PDB entry 9FK0 | electron microscopy, 3.22 A resolution | chains B and E of the 6 polymer chains in the assembly

# Chain B
Molecule: Envelope protein E
From: tick-borne encephalitis virus-European subtype
Reference sequence: chimeric construct of A0A7M3UFX3, P29837: residues 1-429 from A0A7M3UFX3 (A0A7M3UFX3_9FLAV) positions 281-709 (UniProt number = residue number + 280); residues 430-496 from P29837 positions 710-776 (UniProt number = residue number + 280)
Amino-acid sequence (496 residues; numbered 1 to 496; the number before each row is that of its first residue):
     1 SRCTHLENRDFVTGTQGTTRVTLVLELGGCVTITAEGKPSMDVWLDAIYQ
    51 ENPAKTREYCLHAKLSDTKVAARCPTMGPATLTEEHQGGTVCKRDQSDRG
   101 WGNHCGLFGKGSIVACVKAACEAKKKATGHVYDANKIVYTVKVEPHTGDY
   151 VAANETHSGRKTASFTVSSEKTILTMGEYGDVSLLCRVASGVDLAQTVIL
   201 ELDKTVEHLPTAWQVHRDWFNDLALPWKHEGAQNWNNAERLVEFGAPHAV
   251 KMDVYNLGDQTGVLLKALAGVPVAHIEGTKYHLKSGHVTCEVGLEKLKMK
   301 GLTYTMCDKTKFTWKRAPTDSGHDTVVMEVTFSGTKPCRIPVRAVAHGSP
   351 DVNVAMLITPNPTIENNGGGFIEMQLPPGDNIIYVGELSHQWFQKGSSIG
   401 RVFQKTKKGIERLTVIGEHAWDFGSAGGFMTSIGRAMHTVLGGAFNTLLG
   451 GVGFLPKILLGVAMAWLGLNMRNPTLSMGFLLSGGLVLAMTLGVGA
Covalently attached groups: N-acetylglucosamine (NAG) linked to Asn-154
Curated features (UniProtKB/Swiss-Prot):
  - site: Ala-496 (Cleavage)
Reported in the primary citation:
  - post-translational modification sites: Asn-154
  - binding site for N-acetylglucosamine: Asn-154

# Chain E
Molecule: Small envelope protein M
From: tick-borne encephalitis virus-European subtype
Reference sequence: A0A7M3UFX3 (A0A7M3UFX3_9FLAV); residues 1-75 here correspond to UniProt positions 206-280 (UniProt number = residue number + 205)
Amino-acid sequence (75 residues; each row starts with the number of its first residue):
     1 SVLIPSHAQGELTGRGHKWLEGDSLRTHLTRVEGWVWKNKLLALAMVTVV
    51 WLTLESVVTRVAVLVVLLCLAPVYA
Reported in the primary citation:
  - self-association interface (contacts with another copy of this molecule); pairs are residue here / residue on that copy: Glu-33/Lys-40 (salt bridge), Trp-37/Trp-37 (pi stacking)

# Chain B / chain E interface
Pairs across the interface - 50 pairs, chain B then chain E:
  Asn-8(B) with Arg-15(E)
  Glu-26(B) with Arg-15(E), salt bridge
  Leu-27(B) with Arg-15(E)
  Gly-28(B) with Arg-15(E)
  Thr-197(B) with Glu-11(E)
  Leu-209(B) with Trp-19(E), hydrophobic
  Pro-210(B) with Trp-19(E)
  Trp-213(B) with Trp-19(E)
  His-216(B) with His-7(E), hydrogen bond (backbone-side chain); Glu-11(E)
  Trp-219(B) with Pro-5(E), hydrogen bond (side chain-backbone); His-7(E)
  Leu-223(B) with Ile-4(E), hydrophobic
  Ala-224(B) with Val-2(E); Leu-3(E)
  Leu-225(B) with Ile-4(E), hydrophobic
  Arg-240(B) with Val-2(E)
  Leu-257(B) with Ser-1(E)
  Thr-261(B) with Val-2(E)
  Gly-262(B) with Ile-4(E)
  Val-263(B) with Ile-4(E)
  Leu-264(B) with Trp-19(E), hydrophobic
  Lys-266(B) with Ser-6(E)
  Ala-267(B) with Pro-5(E); Ser-6(E); His-7(E), hydrogen bond (backbone-backbone)
  Leu-268(B) with Trp-19(E)
  Ala-269(B) with Gln-9(E), hydrogen bond (backbone-side chain)
  Gly-270(B) with Lys-18(E)
  Val-271(B) with His-7(E); Lys-18(E); Trp-19(E)
  Pro-272(B) with His-17(E); Lys-18(E)
  Val-273(B) with His-17(E), hydrogen bond (backbone-backbone); Trp-19(E)
  Lys-284(B) with Gly-16(E)
  Ser-285(B) with Thr-13(E), hydrogen bond (side chain-backbone); Gly-14(E); Gly-16(E), hydrogen bond (side chain-backbone)
  Glu-411(B) with Arg-15(E), salt bridge
  Val-415(B) with Thr-13(E), hydrogen bond (backbone-side chain); Gly-14(E); Arg-15(E)
  Gly-451(B) with Ala-8(E)
  Phe-454(B) with Ser-24(E); Leu-25(E), hydrophobic
  Leu-455(B) with His-28(E)
  Leu-459(B) with Val-66(E), hydrophobic
  Leu-492(B) with Leu-25(E), hydrophobic
Interface residues without a listed pair, chain B (45 interface residues in all): Gln-214, Val-215, Leu-241, Leu-265, Gly-286, Arg-412, Gly-450, Trp-466, Leu-469
Interface residues without a listed pair, chain E (29 interface residues in all): Leu-12, Leu-20, Glu-21, Gly-22, Val-58, Ala-62, Cys-69, Pro-72

# Overview
The interface between chain B and chain E involves 45 residues on one side and 29 on the other; the contacts
include 8 hydrogen bonds and 2 salt bridges. Polar pairs include Glu-26(B)/Arg-15(E), Glu-411(B)/Arg-15(E) and
His-216(B)/His-7(E). From the paper: a binding site for N-acetylglucosamine at Asn-154(B); a modification site
at Asn-154(B).
Chain B is Envelope protein E and chain E is Small envelope protein M, both from tick-borne encephalitis
virus-European subtype; the structure, LGTV with TBEV prME, was determined by electron microscopy together
with 9FOJ and 9H28 from the same study.
